Entry 7UWA (electron microscopy, 4.30 A resolution (low resolution: residue-level contacts below are approximate; hydrogen-bond / salt-bridge calls are withheld)); this record covers chains A and B of the 31 polymer chains in the assembly.

# Chain A
Protein: V-type proton ATPase catalytic subunit A
From: Citrus limon
Notes: EC 7.1.2.2
UniProt: Q9SM09 (VATA_CITUN); residues 1-623 here = UniProt positions 1-623
Amino-acid sequence (623 residues; each row starts with the number of its first residue):
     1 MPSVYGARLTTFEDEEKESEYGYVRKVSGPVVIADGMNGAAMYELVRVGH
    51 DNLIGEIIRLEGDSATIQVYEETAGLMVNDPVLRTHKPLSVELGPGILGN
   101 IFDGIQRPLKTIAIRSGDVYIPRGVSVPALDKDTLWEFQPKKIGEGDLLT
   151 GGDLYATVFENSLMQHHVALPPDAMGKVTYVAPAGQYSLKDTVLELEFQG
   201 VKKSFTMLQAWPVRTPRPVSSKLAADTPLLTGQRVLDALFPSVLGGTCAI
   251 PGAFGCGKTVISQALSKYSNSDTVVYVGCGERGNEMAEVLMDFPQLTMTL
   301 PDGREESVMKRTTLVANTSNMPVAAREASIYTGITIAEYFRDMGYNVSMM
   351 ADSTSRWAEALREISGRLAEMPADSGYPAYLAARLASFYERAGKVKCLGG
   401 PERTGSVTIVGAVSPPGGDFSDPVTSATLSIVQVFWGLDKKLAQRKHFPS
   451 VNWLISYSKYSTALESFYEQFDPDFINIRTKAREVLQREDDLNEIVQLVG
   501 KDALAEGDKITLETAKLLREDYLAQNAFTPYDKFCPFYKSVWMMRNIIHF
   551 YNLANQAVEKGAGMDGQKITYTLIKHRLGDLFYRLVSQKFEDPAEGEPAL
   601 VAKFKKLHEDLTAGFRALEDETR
Not modelled in the structure: 1-20
Swiss-Prot annotation at these positions:
  - binding site (ATP): Gly252 to Thr259

# Chain B
Protein: V-type proton ATPase subunit B2
From: Citrus limon
UniProt: A0A067FXK2 (A0A067FXK2_CITSI); numbering as in UniProt (aligned over 1-488)
Amino-acid sequence (488 residues; each row starts with the number of its first residue):
     1 MGVAQNNVDMEEGTLEVAMEYRTVTGVAGPLVILDKVKGPKYYEIVNIRL
    51 GDGTMRRGQVLEVDGEKAVVQVFEGTSGIDNKFTTVQFTGEVLKTPVSLD
   101 MLGRIFNGSGKPIDNGPPILPEAYLDISGSSINPSERTYPEEMIQTGIST
   151 IDVMNSIARGQKIPLFSAAGLPHNEIAAQICRQAGLVKRLEKTDNLLEDG
   201 EEDNFAIVFAAMGVNMETAQFFKRDFEENGSMERVTLFLNLANDPTIERI
   251 ITPRIALTTAEYLAYECGKHVLVILTDMSSYADALREVSAAREEVPGRRG
   301 YPGYMYTDLAQIYERAGRIEGRKGSITQIPILTMPNDDITHPTPDLTGYI
   351 TEGQIYIDRQLQNRQIYPPINVLPSLSRLMKSAIGEGMTRRDHSDVSNQL
   401 YANYAIGKDVQAMKAVVGEEALSSEDLLYLEFLDKFERKFVAQGAYDSRN
   451 IFQSLDLAWTLLRIFPRELLHRIPGKTLDQYYSRDAAN
Not modelled in the structure: 1-11, 193-198, 485-488

# Chain A / chain B interface
Residue-residue contacts - 54 pairs, chain A then chain B:
  Arg25(A) with Val63(B); Asp64(B); Gly65(B)
  Lys26(A) with Val63(B); Asp64(B)
  Val27(A) with Tyr42(B); Glu62(B); Val63(B)
  Ser28(A) with Tyr42(B); Arg292(B)
  Gly29(A) with Tyr42(B)
  Ala74(A) with Tyr42(B); Tyr43(B)
  Gly75(A) with Lys41(B); Tyr42(B)
  Leu76(A) with Lys41(B); Tyr42(B)
  Met77(A) with Lys41(B)
  Val78(A) with Val63(B); Gly65(B)
  Leu109(A) with Pro134(B); Ser135(B)
  Lys110(A) with Ser135(B)
  Val119(A) with Asn133(B); Glu136(B); Ile319(B)
  Tyr120(A) with Ser130(B); Ser131(B); Asn133(B); Arg322(B)
  Ile121(A) with Ser131(B)
  Phe254(A) with Arg378(B)
  Gly280(A) with Tyr306(B)
  Arg282(A) with Arg378(B)
  Asn284(A) with Lys162(B); Leu379(B)
  Ala287(A) with Arg137(B); Thr138(B)
  Glu288(A) with Tyr139(B)
  Leu290(A) with Pro134(B)
  Ser319(A) with Tyr306(B); Ala310(B)
  Asn320(A) with Ser131(B)
  Arg326(A) with Tyr306(B)
  Glu359(A) with Gly303(B); Tyr306(B)
  Arg362(A) with Gly297(B); Arg298(B)
  Gly366(A) with Val295(B)
  Ser414(A) with Tyr349(B)
  Pro415(A) with Tyr349(B)
  Lys446(A) with Arg472(B)
  Phe448(A) with Arg472(B)
  Gln497(A) with Val417(B)
Other interface residues (no listed pair), chain A (43 interface residues in all): Thr73, Thr318, Ser355, Arg356, Arg367, Ala369, Gln444, Arg445, His447, Leu498
Other interface residues (no listed pair), chain B (42 interface residues in all): Gly39, Pro40, Val92, Ile132, Pro140, Tyr304, Thr307, Glu314, Ile350, Tyr401, Ala405

# Overview
43 residues of chain A face 42 of chain B across their interface. UniProt lists 8 ATP-binding residues on
chain A.
Chain A is V-type proton ATPase catalytic subunit A and chain B is V-type proton ATPase subunit B2, both from
Citrus limon; the structure, Citrus V-ATPase State 1, H in contact with subunits AB, was determined by
electron microscopy together with 7UW9, 7UWB, 7UWC and 7UWD from the same study.
